8TXR - chains A and D of the 20 polymer chains in the assembly; structure by electron microscopy, 3.80 A resolution.

== Chain A (and D) ==
Molecule: Exodeoxyribonuclease 7 large subunit
Source organism: Escherichia coli
Notes: chain D of this document is another copy of the same molecule, construct and numbering; everything in this record applies to it too
Reference sequence: P04994 (EX7L_ECOLI); residue numbers follow UniProt; this construct covers 1-456
Amino-acid sequence (456 residues; each row starts with the number of its first residue):
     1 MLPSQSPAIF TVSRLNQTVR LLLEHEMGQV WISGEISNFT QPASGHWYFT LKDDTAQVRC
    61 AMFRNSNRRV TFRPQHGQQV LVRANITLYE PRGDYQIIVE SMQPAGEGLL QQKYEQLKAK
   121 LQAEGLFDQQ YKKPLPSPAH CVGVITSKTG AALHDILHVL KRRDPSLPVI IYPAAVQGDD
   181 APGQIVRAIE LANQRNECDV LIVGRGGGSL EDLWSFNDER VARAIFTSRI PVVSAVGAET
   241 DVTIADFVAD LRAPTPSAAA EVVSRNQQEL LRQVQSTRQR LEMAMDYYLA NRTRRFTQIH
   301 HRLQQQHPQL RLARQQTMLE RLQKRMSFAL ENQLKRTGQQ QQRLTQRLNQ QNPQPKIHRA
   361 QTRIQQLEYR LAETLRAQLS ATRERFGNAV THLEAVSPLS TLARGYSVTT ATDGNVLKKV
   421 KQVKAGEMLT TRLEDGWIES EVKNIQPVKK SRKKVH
Disordered / not traced: 1-8, 105-108, 397-405, 449-456 (chain D: 1-7, 105-108, 309-456)
Construct notes: engineered mutation Ala238 (His in P04994)
Swiss-Prot annotation at these positions:
  - mutagenesis: Phe63 (F63A: About 10% ssDNA-binding by N-terminal domain), Arg64 to Arg69 (About 20% ssDNA-binding by N-terminal domain), Gln96 (Q96A: About 50% ssDNA-binding by N-terminal domain), Asp155 (D155A: Loss of exonuclease activity, reduced ssDNA-binding; D155N: Does not cleave Ec83 msDNA, not lethal on overexpression), Gln177 (Q177A: Wild-type exonuclease activity), Ala188 (A188T: Cleaves EC83 msDNA normally, reduced toxicity on overexpression), Arg205 (R205A: Loss of exonuclease activity, still binds ssDNA), Gly237 (G237R: Does not cleave Ec83 msDNA, 10-fold reduced toxicity on overexpression), Asp241 (D241A: Loss of exonuclease activity, still binds ssDNA), Asp246 (D246A: Wild-type exonuclease activity), Asp250 (D250A: Wild-type exonuclease activity), Thr255 (T255A: Wild-type exonuclease activity), 1 further mutagenesis entry in UniProt

== Interface between chain A and chain D ==
Pairs across the interface (29):
  Arg20(A) - Arg280(D)
  Gln29(A) - Arg272(D)
  His46(A) - Glu282(D)  salt bridge
  His46(A) - Asp286(D)
  Tyr48(A) - Asp286(D)  hydrogen bond
  Phe63(A) - Gln279(D)
  Phe63(A) - Glu282(D)
  Phe63(A) - Met283(D)  hydrophobic
  Asn85(A) - Arg272(D)  hydrogen bond
  Tyr89(A) - Tyr287(D)  hydrophobic
  Glu90(A) - Arg280(D)  salt bridge
  Asp94(A) - Tyr287(D)  hydrogen bond
  Gln96(A) - Met283(D)  hydrogen bond
  Gln96(A) - Tyr287(D)  hydrogen bond
  Ile98(A) - Gln279(D)
  Ile98(A) - Met283(D)  hydrophobic
  Glu100(A) - Arg272(D)  salt bridge
  Gln279(A) - Phe63(D)
  Gln279(A) - Asn65(D)  hydrogen bond
  Glu282(A) - His46(D)  salt bridge
  Met283(A) - Tyr48(D)
  Met283(A) - Phe63(D)  hydrophobic
  Met283(A) - Tyr89(D)  hydrophobic
  Met283(A) - Gln96(D)
  Asp286(A) - Pro42(D)
  Asp286(A) - Ser44(D)  hydrogen bond
  Asp286(A) - Tyr48(D)  hydrogen bond
  Tyr287(A) - Arg92(D)
  Tyr287(A) - Gln96(D)
Other interface residues (no listed pair), chain A (20 interface residues in all): Asn65, Thr87, Ala284
Other interface residues (no listed pair), chain D (18 interface residues in all): Ala61, Arg278

== Summary ==
20 residues of chain A and 18 residues of chain D are in contact, with 8 hydrogen bonds and 4 salt bridges.
Polar pairs include His46(A)-Glu282(D), Glu90(A)-Arg280(D) and Glu100(A)-Arg272(D). From UniProt: 19
mutagenesis sites on chain A.
Chain A and chain D are both Exodeoxyribonuclease 7 large subunit (Escherichia coli); the structure, E. coli
ExoVII(H238A), was determined by electron microscopy.
